8EOT - chains B and D of the 9 polymer chains in the assembly; structure by electron microscopy, 3.30 A resolution.

Chain B:
Molecule: DNA-directed RNA polymerase subunit alpha
From: Mycobacterium tuberculosis H37Rv
Notes: EC 2.7.7.6
UniProtKB: P9WGZ1 (RPOA_MYCTU); numbering as in UniProt (aligned over 1-347)
Sequence (347 residues; each row starts with the number of its first residue):
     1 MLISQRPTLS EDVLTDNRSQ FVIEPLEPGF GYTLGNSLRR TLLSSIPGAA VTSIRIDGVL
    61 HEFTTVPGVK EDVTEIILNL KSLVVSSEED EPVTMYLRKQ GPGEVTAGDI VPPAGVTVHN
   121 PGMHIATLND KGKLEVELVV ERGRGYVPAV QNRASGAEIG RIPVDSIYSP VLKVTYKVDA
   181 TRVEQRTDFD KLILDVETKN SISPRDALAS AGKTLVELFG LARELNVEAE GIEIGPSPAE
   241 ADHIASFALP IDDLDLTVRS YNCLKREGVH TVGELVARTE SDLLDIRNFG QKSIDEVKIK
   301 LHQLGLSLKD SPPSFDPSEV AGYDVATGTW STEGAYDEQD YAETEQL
Disordered / not traced: 238-347

Chain D:
Molecule: DNA-directed RNA polymerase subunit beta'
From: Mycobacterium tuberculosis H37Rv
Notes: EC 2.7.7.6
UniProtKB: P9WGY7 (RPOC_MYCTU); numbering as in UniProt (aligned over 1-1316)
Sequence (1316 residues; each row starts with the number of its first residue):
     1 MLDVNFFDEL RIGLATAEDI RQWSYGEVKK PETINYRTLK PEKDGLFCEK IFGPTRDWEC
    61 YCGKYKRVRF KGIICERCGV EVTRAKVRRE RMGHIELAAP VTHIWYFKGV PSRLGYLLDL
   121 APKDLEKIIY FAAYVITSVD EEMRHNELST LEAEMAVERK AVEDQRDGEL EARAQKLEAD
   181 LAELEAEGAK ADARRKVRDG GEREMRQIRD RAQRELDRLE DIWSTFTKLA PKQLIVDENL
   241 YRELVDRYGE YFTGAMGAES IQKLIENFDI DAEAESLRDV IRNGKGQKKL RALKRLKVVA
   301 AFQQSGNSPM GMVLDAVPVI PPELRPMVQL DGGRFATSDL NDLYRRVINR NNRLKRLIDL
   361 GAPEIIVNNE KRMLQESVDA LFDNGRRGRP VTGPGNRPLK SLSDLLKGKQ GRFRQNLLGK
   421 RVDYSGRSVI VVGPQLKLHQ CGLPKLMALE LFKPFVMKRL VDLNHAQNIK SAKRMVERQR
   481 PQVWDVLEEV IAEHPVLLNR APTLHRLGIQ AFEPMLVEGK AIQLHPLVCE AFNADFDGDQ
   541 MAVHLPLSAE AQAEARILML SSNNILSPAS GRPLAMPRLD MVTGLYYLTT EVPGDTGEYQ
   601 PASGDHPETG VYSSPAEAIM AADRGVLSVR AKIKVRLTQL RPPVEIEAEL FGHSGWQPGD
   661 AWMAETTLGR VMFNELLPLG YPFVNKQMHK KVQAAIINDL AERYPMIVVA QTVDKLKDAG
   721 FYWATRSGVT VSMADVLVPP RKKEILDHYE ERADKVEKQF QRGALNHDER NEALVEIWKE
   781 ATDEVGQALR EHYPDDNPII TIVDSGATGN FTQTRTLAGM KGLVTNPKGE FIPRPVKSSF
   841 REGLTVLEYF INTHGARKGL ADTALRTADS GYLTRRLVDV SQDVIVREHD CQTERGIVVE
   901 LAERAPDGTL IRDPYIETSA YARTLGTDAV DEAGNVIVER GQDLGDPEID ALLAAGITQV
   961 KVRSVLTCAT STGVCATCYG RSMATGKLVD IGEAVGIVAA QSIGEPGTQL TMRTFHQGGV
  1021 GEDITGGLPR VQELFEARVP RGKAPIADVT GRVRLEDGER FYKITIVPDD GGEEVVYDKI
  1081 SKRQRLRVFK HEDGSERVLS DGDHVEVGQQ LMEGSADPHE VLRVQGPREV QIHLVREVQE
  1141 VYRAQGVSIH DKHIEVIVRQ MLRRVTIIDS GSTEFLPGSL IDRAEFEAEN RRVVAEGGEP
  1201 AAGRPVLMGI TKASLATDSW LSAASFQETT RVLTDAAINC RSDKLNGLKE NVIIGKLIPA
  1261 GTGINRYRNI AVQPTEEARA AAYTIPSYED QYYSPDFGAA TGAAVPLDDY GYSDYR
Disordered / not traced: 1, 1013-1024, 1283-1316
Bound ions: Zn2+ site 1: C60, C62, C75, C78; Mg2+: D535, D537, D539 (shared with 1 residue of chain R); Zn2+ site 2: C891, C968, C975, C978
UniProt features mapped onto this chain:
  - binding site (Zn(2+)): C60, C62, C75, C78, C891, C968, C975, C978
  - binding site (Mg(2+)): D535, D537, D539

Interface between chain B and chain D:
Pairs across the interface - 28 pairs, chain B then chain D:
  R39(B) - D623(D)  salt bridge
  L43(B) - M620(D)  hydrophobic
  H61(B) - G604(D)
  F63(B) - D605(D)
  F63(B) - H606(D)
  F63(B) - P607(D)
  T74(B) - E608(D)
  E75(B) - R636(D)  salt bridge
  E75(B) - M663(D)
  L78(B) - Y612(D)
  L78(B) - S613(D)
  L78(B) - R636(D)
  L78(B) - M663(D)  hydrophobic
  N79(B) - R636(D)  hydrogen bond
  K81(B) - S613(D)
  K81(B) - E617(D)  salt bridge
  Y146(B) - E617(D)
  Y146(B) - A621(D)  hydrophobic
  Y146(B) - R624(D)  hydrogen bond (backbone-side chain)
  P148(B) - R624(D)
  P148(B) - V626(D)  hydrophobic
  I162(B) - P607(D)  hydrophobic
  I167(B) - E617(D)
  I167(B) - M620(D)  hydrophobic
  Q185(B) - K445(D)
  Q185(B) - W484(D)
  Q185(B) - E518(D)
  T187(B) - E518(D)  hydrogen bond
Interface residues without a listed pair, chain B (20 interface residues in all): D165, L172, K173, R182, R186
Interface residues without a listed pair, chain D (23 interface residues in all): E488, L516, V611, A616, I619

Overview:
The interface between chain B and chain D involves 20 residues on one side and 23 on the other; the contacts
include 3 hydrogen bonds and 3 salt bridges. Polar pairs include R39(B)-D623(D), E75(B)-R636(D) and
K81(B)-E617(D).
Chain B is DNA-directed RNA polymerase subunit alpha and chain D is DNA-directed RNA polymerase subunit beta',
both from Mycobacterium tuberculosis H37Rv; the structure, M. tuberculosis RNAP elongation complex with NusG,
was determined by electron microscopy together with 8EHQ, 8EJ3, 8EOE, 8EOF, 8EOS and 8EXY from the same study.
